PDB entry 1V8P | X-ray diffraction, 2.52 A resolution | chains A and C of the 4 polymer chains in the assembly

Chain A:
Name: hypothetical protein PAE2754
Source organism: Pyrobaculum aerophilum
UniProt: Q8ZUJ3 (Q8ZUJ3_PYRAE); residue numbers follow UniProt; this construct covers 1-133
Chain sequence (158 residues; numbered -24 to 133; the number before each row is that of its first residue; numbers below 1 keep their minus sign (Met-24 is residue -24)):
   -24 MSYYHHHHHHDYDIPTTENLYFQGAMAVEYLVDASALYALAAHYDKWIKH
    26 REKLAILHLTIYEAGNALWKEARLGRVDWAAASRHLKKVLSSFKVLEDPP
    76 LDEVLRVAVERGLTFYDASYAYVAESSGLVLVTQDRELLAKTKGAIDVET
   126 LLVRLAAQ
Disordered / not traced: -24 to 1
Construct notes: expression tag (-24 to 0); engineered mutation Ala2 (Pro in Q8ZUJ3)
UniProt features mapped onto this chain:
  - binding site (Mg(2+)): Asp8, Asp92, Asp110
  - mutagenesis: Leu65 (L65M: Facilitates structure determination), Leu80 (L80M: Facilitates structure determination)

Chain C:
Name: hypothetical protein PAE2754
Source organism: Pyrobaculum aerophilum
UniProt: Q8ZUJ3 (Q8ZUJ3_PYRAE); numbering as in UniProt (aligned over 2-133)
Chain sequence (158 residues; each row starts with the number of its first residue; a row labelled like 1A-1B holds insertion residues (1A, then the next letters in order); numbers below 1 keep their minus sign (Met-22 is residue -22)):
   -22 MSYYHHHHHHDYDIPTTENLYFQG
 1A-1B AM
     2 AVEYLVDASALYALAAHYDKWIKHREKLAILHLTIYEAGNALWKEARLGR
    52 VDWAAASRHLKKVLSSFKVLEDPPLDEVLRVAVERGLTFYDASYAYVAES
   102 SGLVLVTQDRELLAKTKGAIDVETLLVRLAAQ
Disordered / not traced: -22 to 0
Construct notes: expression tag (-22 to 1, 1A); engineered mutation Ala2 (Pro in Q8ZUJ3)
UniProt features mapped onto this chain:
  - binding site (Mg(2+)): Asp8, Asp92, Asp110
  - mutagenesis: Leu65 (L65M: Facilitates structure determination), Leu80 (L80M: Facilitates structure determination)

Chain A / chain C interface:
Residue-residue contacts (19; chain A residue first):
  Ser10(A) with Leu49(C)
  Ala47(A) with Arg111(C)
  Arg48(A) with Gln109(C); Asp110(C), salt bridge; Arg111(C), hydrogen bond (backbone-backbone); Glu112(C)
  Leu49(A) with Ser10(C); Gln109(C); Asp110(C); Arg111(C)
  Gly50(A) with Gln109(C); Arg111(C)
  Gln109(A) with Arg48(C); Leu49(C)
  Asp110(A) with Arg48(C), salt bridge
  Arg111(A) with Arg48(C), hydrogen bond (backbone-backbone); Leu49(C), hydrogen bond (side chain-backbone); Gly50(C)
  Glu112(A) with Arg48(C)
Other interface residues (no listed pair), chain A (11 interface residues in all): Lys45, Asp92
Other interface residues (no listed pair), chain C (10 interface residues in all): Lys45, Ala47

Overview:
Chain A and chain C form an interface of 11 and 10 residues respectively, with 3 hydrogen bonds and 2 salt
bridges. Polar contacts include Arg48(A)-Asp110(C), Arg111(A)-Leu49(C) and Arg48(A)-Arg111(C).
Both chains are hypothetical protein PAE2754 (Pyrobaculum aerophilum). Entry 1V8P (Crystal structure of
PAE2754 from Pyrobaculum aerophilum) was determined by X-ray diffraction together with 1V8O from the same
study.
